Entry 7BGL (electron microscopy, 2.20 A resolution); this record covers chains 26 and Z of the 78 polymer chains in the assembly.

== Chain 26 ==
Protein: YecR
From: Salmonella typhimurium (strain LT2 / SGSC1412 / ATCC 700720)
UniProt: A0A745A2I3 (A0A745A2I3_SALTI); residues -1 to 109 here correspond to UniProt positions 1-111 (UniProt number = residue number + 2)
Sequence (111 residues; each row starts with the number of its first residue; numbers below 1 keep their minus sign (Met-1 is residue -1)):
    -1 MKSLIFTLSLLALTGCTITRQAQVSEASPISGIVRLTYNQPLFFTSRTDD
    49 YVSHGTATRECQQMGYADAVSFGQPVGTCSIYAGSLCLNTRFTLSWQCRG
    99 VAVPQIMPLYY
Not modelled in the structure: -1 to 13, 98-109
Disulfide bonds: Cys59-Cys96, Cys77-Cys85

== Chain Z ==
Protein: Flagellar L-ring protein
From: Salmonella typhimurium (strain LT2 / SGSC1412 / ATCC 700720)
UniProt: P0A1N8 (FLGH_SALTY); residues 1-232 here = UniProt positions 1-232
Sequence (232 residues; numbered 1 to 232; the number before each row is that of its first residue):
     1 MQKYALHAYPVMALMVATLTGCAWIPAKPLVQGATTAQPIPGPVPVANGS
    51 IFQSAQPINYGYQPLFEDRRPRNIGDTLTIVLQENVSASKSSSANASRDG
   101 KTSFGFDTVPRYLQGLFGNSRADMEASGGNSFNGKGGANASNTFSGTLTV
   151 TVDQVLANGNLHVVGEKQIAINQGTEFIRFSGVVNPRTISGSNSVPSTQV
   201 ADARIEYVGNGYINEAQNMGWLQRFFLNLSPM
Not modelled in the structure: 1-21
Residues lining bound ligands:
  - TQN ([(3R)-1-[[(2R,3R,4R,5S,6R)-6-[[(2R,3R,4R,5S,6R)-3-[[(3R)-3-dodecanoyloxytetradecanoyl]amino]-6-(hydroxymethyl)-5-phosphonooxy-4-[(3R)-3-tetradecanoyloxytetradecanoyl]oxy-oxan-2-yl]oxymethyl]-5-oxidanyl-4-[(3R)-3-oxidanyltetradecanoyl]oxy-2-phosphonooxy-oxan-3-yl]amino]-1-oxidanylidene-tetradecan-3-yl] hexadecanoate), molecule 1: Gly115, Leu116, Phe117, Arg121, Ala122
  - TQN, molecule 2: Phe225, Phe226, Leu229, Pro231
Swiss-Prot annotation at these positions:
  - lipidation: Cys22 (N-palmitoyl cysteine)

== Chain 26 / chain Z interface ==
Pairs across the interface (28):
  Ile28(26) - Ile58(Z)  hydrophobic
  Ile31(26) - Ile40(Z)  hydrophobic
  Phe70(26) - Gln38(Z)
  Phe70(26) - Pro39(Z)
  Phe70(26) - Ile40(Z)  hydrophobic
  Phe70(26) - Pro41(Z)
  Gln72(26) - Gln38(Z)
  Val74(26) - Thr36(Z)
  Val74(26) - Gln38(Z)
  Thr76(26) - Gly33(Z)
  Thr76(26) - Ala34(Z)
  Thr76(26) - Thr35(Z)
  Ser78(26) - Lys28(Z)
  Ile79(26) - Pro26(Z)  hydrophobic
  Ile79(26) - Ala27(Z)
  Ile79(26) - Lys28(Z)
  Tyr80(26) - Ile25(Z)
  Tyr80(26) - Pro26(Z)
  Tyr80(26) - Ala27(Z)  hydrogen bond (backbone-backbone)
  Ala81(26) - Trp24(Z)
  Gly82(26) - Ala23(Z)
  Gly82(26) - Trp24(Z)
  Ser83(26) - Trp24(Z)
  Leu84(26) - Trp24(Z)  hydrophobic
  Leu86(26) - Pro26(Z)  hydrophobic
  Gln95(26) - Ile40(Z)
  Gln95(26) - Gln56(Z)
  Arg97(26) - Gly42(Z)
Also at the interface, not in a pair above, chain 26 (19 interface residues in all): Arg33, Thr91, Ser93
Also at the interface, not in a pair above, chain Z (20 interface residues in all): Pro29, Ala37, Val44

== Overview ==
Chain 26 and chain Z form an interface of 19 and 20 residues respectively, with 1 hydrogen bond. Its one
hydrogen bond, Tyr80(26)-Ala27(Z), is backbone to backbone. Ligands of chain Z: compound TQN.
Here chain 26 is YecR and chain Z is Flagellar L-ring protein, both from Salmonella typhimurium (strain LT2 /
SGSC1412 / ATCC 700720). Entry 7BGL (Salmonella LP ring 26 mer refined in C26 map) was determined by electron
microscopy, deposited together with 7BHQ, 7BIN, 7BJ2, 7BK0 and 7NVG.
